7Z47 - chains I and H of the 9 polymer chains in the assembly; structure by electron microscopy, 3.80 A resolution.

# Chain I (and H)
Protein: Putative structural protein
Source organism: Escherichia phage vB_EcoP_SU10
Notes: chain H of this document is another copy of the same molecule, construct and numbering; everything in this record applies to it too
Reference sequence: A0A0B4N235 (A0A0B4N235_9CAUD); residue numbers follow UniProt; this construct covers 1-267
Sequence (267 residues; each row starts with the number of its first residue):
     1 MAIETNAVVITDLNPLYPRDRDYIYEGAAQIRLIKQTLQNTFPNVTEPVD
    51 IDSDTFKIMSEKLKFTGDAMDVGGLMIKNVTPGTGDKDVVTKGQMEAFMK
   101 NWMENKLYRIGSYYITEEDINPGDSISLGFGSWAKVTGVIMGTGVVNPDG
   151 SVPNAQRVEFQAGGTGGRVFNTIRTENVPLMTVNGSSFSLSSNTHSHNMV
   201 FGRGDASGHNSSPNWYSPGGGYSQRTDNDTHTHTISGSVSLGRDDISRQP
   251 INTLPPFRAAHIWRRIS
Unresolved in the structure: 1-3, 98-267

# How chain I and chain H interact
Contacting residue pairs - 37 pairs, chain I then chain H:
  Ala28(I) - Tyr17(H)  hydrophobic
  Ile31(I) - Tyr17(H)
  Ile31(I) - Gln30(H)
  Ile31(I) - Ile34(H)  hydrophobic
  Arg32(I) - Pro15(H)
  Arg32(I) - Tyr17(H)
  Arg32(I) - Arg19(H)
  Arg32(I) - Asp22(H)  salt bridge
  Lys35(I) - Leu13(H)
  Lys35(I) - Asn14(H)
  Lys35(I) - Pro15(H)
  Lys35(I) - Tyr17(H)  hydrogen bond
  Lys35(I) - Ile34(H)
  Gln39(I) - Asp12(H)
  Gln39(I) - Leu13(H)  hydrogen bond (side chain-backbone)
  Val45(I) - Thr11(H)
  Val45(I) - Thr41(H)
  Glu47(I) - Asn40(H)
  Pro48(I) - Thr41(H)
  Pro48(I) - Phe42(H)  hydrophobic
  Val49(I) - Pro43(H)
  Ile51(I) - Asn44(H)
  Asp52(I) - Asn44(H)
  Ser53(I) - Asn44(H)
  Asp54(I) - Thr46(H)  hydrogen bond
  Lys57(I) - Glu47(H)  hydrogen bond (side chain-backbone)
  Lys62(I) - Thr55(H)
  Leu63(I) - Asp50(H)
  Phe65(I) - Thr55(H)
  Phe65(I) - Ile58(H)  hydrophobic
  Phe65(I) - Gly73(H)
  Phe65(I) - Gly74(H)  hydrogen bond (backbone-backbone)
  Thr66(I) - Met76(H)
  Met70(I) - Thr81(H)
  Gly74(I) - Gly83(H)
  Thr84(I) - Gly85(H)
  Lys87(I) - Val89(H)
Other interface residues (no listed pair), chain I (27 interface residues in all): Gln36, Leu38, Ser60, Val72, Gly73
Other interface residues (no listed pair), chain H (35 interface residues in all): Leu16, Leu38, Val45, Asp52, Asp54, Val72, Pro82, Thr84

# Summary
27 residues of chain I face 35 of chain H across their interface, with 5 hydrogen bonds and 1 salt bridge.
Among the polar pairs are Arg32(I)-Asp22(H), Lys35(I)-Tyr17(H) and Gln39(I)-Leu13(H).
Chain I and chain H are both Putative structural protein (Escherichia phage vB_EcoP_SU10); the structure, Tail
of bacteriophage SU10, was determined by electron microscopy together with 7Z4A and 7Z4F from the same study.
